8RN4 - chains B and C of the 5 polymer chains in the assembly; structure by electron microscopy, 2.87 A resolution.

Chain B:
Protein: RNA-directed RNA polymerase catalytic subunit
Organism: Influenza B virus (B/Memphis/13/2003)
Notes: EC 2.7.7.48
UniProt: Q5V8Y6 (Q5V8Y6_9INFB); residue numbers follow UniProt; this construct covers 1-752
Amino-acid sequence (752 residues; row label = number of the first residue in the row):
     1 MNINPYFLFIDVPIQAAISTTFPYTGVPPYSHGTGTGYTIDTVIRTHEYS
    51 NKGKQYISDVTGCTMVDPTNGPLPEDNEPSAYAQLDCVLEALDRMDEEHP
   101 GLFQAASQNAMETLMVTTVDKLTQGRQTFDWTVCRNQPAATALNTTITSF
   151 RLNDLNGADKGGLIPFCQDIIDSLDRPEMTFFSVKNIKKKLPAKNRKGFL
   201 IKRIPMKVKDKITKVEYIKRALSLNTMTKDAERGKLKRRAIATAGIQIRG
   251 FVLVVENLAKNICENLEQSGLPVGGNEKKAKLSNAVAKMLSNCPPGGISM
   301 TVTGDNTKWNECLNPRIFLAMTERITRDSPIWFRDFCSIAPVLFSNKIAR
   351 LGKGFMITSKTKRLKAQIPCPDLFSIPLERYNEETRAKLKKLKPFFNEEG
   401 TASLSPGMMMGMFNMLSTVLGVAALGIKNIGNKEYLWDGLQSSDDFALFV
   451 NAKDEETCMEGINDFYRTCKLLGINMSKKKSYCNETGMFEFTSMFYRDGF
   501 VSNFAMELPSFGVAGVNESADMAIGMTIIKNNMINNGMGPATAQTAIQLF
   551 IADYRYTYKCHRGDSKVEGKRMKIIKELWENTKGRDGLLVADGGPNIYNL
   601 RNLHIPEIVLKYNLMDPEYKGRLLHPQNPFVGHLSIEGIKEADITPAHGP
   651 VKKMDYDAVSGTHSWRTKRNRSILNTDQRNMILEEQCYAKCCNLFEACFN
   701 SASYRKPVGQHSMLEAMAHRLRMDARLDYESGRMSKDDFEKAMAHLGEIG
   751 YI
Unresolved in the structure: 190-200, 632-637, 644-651, 671-675
Bound ions: Mg2+ site 1: Gly304, Asp445; Mg2+ site 2: Ser442, Asp444

Chain C:
Protein: Polymerase basic protein 2
Organism: Influenza B virus (B/Memphis/13/2003)
UniProt: Q5V8X3 (Q5V8X3_9INFB); numbering as in UniProt (aligned over 1-770)
Amino-acid sequence (799 residues; numbered 1 to 799; the number before each row is that of its first residue):
     1 MTLAKIELLKQLLRDNEAKTVLKQTTVDQYNIIRKFNTSRIEKNPSLRMK
    51 WAMCSNFPLALTKGDMANRIPLEYKGIQLKTNAEDIGTKGQMCSIAAVTW
   101 WNTYGPIGDTEGFERVYESFFLRKMRLDNATWGRITFGPVERVRKRVLLN
   151 PLTKEMPPDEASNVIMEILFPKEAGIPRESTWIHRELIKEKREKLKGTMI
   201 TPIVLAYMLERELVARRRFLPVAGATSAEFIEMLHCLQGENWRQIYHPGG
   251 NKLTESRSQSMIVACRKIIRRSIVASNPLELAVEIANKTVIDTEPLKSCL
   301 AAIDGGDVACDIIRAALGLKIRQRQRFGRLELKRISGRGFKNDEEILIGN
   351 GTIQKIGIWDGEEEFHVRCGECRGILKKSKMKLEKLLINSAKKEDMRDLI
   401 ILCMVFSQDTRMFQGVRGEINFLNRAGQLLSPMYQLQRYFLNRSNDLFDQ
   451 WGYEESPKASELHGINESMNASDYTLKGVVVTRNVIDDFSSTETEKVSIT
   501 KNLSLIKRTGEVIMGANDVSELESQAQLMITYDTPKMWEMGTTKELVQNT
   551 YQWVLKNLVTLKAQFLLGKEDMFQWDAFEAFESIIPQKMAGQYSGFARAV
   601 LKQMRDQEVMKTDQFIKLLPFCFSPPKLRSNGEPYQFLKLVLKGGGENFI
   651 EVRKGSPLFSYNPQTEVLTICGRMMSLKGKIEDEERNRSMGNAVLAGFLV
   701 SGKYDPDLGDFKTIEELEKLKPGEKANILLYQGKPVKVVKRKRYSALSND
   751 ISQGIKRQRMTVESMGWALSGWSHPQFEKGGGSGGGSGGSAWSHPQFEK
Unresolved in the structure: 250-799
Differences from the reference sequence: expression tag (771-799)

Chain B / chain C interface:
Contacting residue pairs (211):
  Val119(B) - Ile32(C)  hydrophobic
  Asp120(B) - Asp28(C)
  Asp120(B) - Asn31(C)  hydrogen bond
  Asp120(B) - Ile32(C)
  Thr123(B) - Ile32(C)
  Thr123(B) - Lys35(C)
  Arg135(B) - Arg40(C)
  Gln137(B) - Thr38(C)
  Pro138(B) - Asn37(C)
  Ala140(B) - Ile32(C)
  Ala140(B) - Lys35(C)
  Thr141(B) - Phe36(C)
  Thr141(B) - Asn37(C)  hydrogen bond (side chain-backbone)
  Thr141(B) - Thr38(C)
  Leu143(B) - Ile32(C)  hydrophobic
  Asn144(B) - Phe36(C)
  Ile147(B) - Gln29(C)
  Arg151(B) - Gln24(C)
  Arg151(B) - Gln29(C)  hydrogen bond
  Asp159(B) - Thr26(C)
  Asp159(B) - Gln29(C)
  Asn276(B) - Arg144(C)  hydrogen bond (backbone-side chain)
  Asn276(B) - Pro221(C)
  Glu277(B) - Phe219(C)
  Ala280(B) - Arg144(C)
  Phe500(B) - Glu240(C)
  Val513(B) - Ser46(C)
  Val513(B) - Lys50(C)
  Ala514(B) - Pro45(C)
  Ala514(B) - Ser46(C)
  Gly515(B) - Pro45(C)
  Gly515(B) - Met49(C)
  Val516(B) - Met49(C)
  Lys530(B) - His235(C)
  Met533(B) - His235(C)
  Ile534(B) - Leu220(C)  hydrophobic
  Ile534(B) - His235(C)
  Asn535(B) - Arg218(C)  hydrogen bond
  Asp553(B) - Lys50(C)  salt bridge
  Tyr556(B) - Lys50(C)
  Thr557(B) - Lys50(C)  hydrogen bond
  Thr557(B) - Met53(C)
  Lys570(B) - Asn56(C)
  Lys570(B) - Ile77(C)
  Arg571(B) - Ile95(C)
  Arg571(B) - Thr99(C)  hydrogen bond
  Lys573(B) - Ile77(C)
  Ile574(B) - Ala96(C)
  Ile574(B) - Thr99(C)
  Ile574(B) - Trp100(C)
  Ile574(B) - Thr103(C)
  Ile575(B) - Thr99(C)
  Glu577(B) - Tyr74(C)  hydrogen bond
  Glu577(B) - Lys75(C)  salt bridge
  Glu577(B) - Tyr104(C)  hydrogen bond
  Leu578(B) - Thr103(C)
  Asn581(B) - Thr103(C)
  Asn581(B) - Tyr104(C)  hydrogen bond
  Asp592(B) - Asn102(C)  hydrogen bond
  Leu600(B) - His235(C)  hydrogen bond (backbone-side chain)
  Leu600(B) - Cys236(C)  hydrophobic
  Arg601(B) - Leu127(C)
  Arg601(B) - Trp132(C)
  Arg601(B) - Met233(C)
  Arg601(B) - His235(C)
  Arg601(B) - Cys236(C)
  Asn602(B) - Leu127(C)
  His604(B) - Arg123(C)  hydrogen bond (backbone-side chain)
  His604(B) - Glu232(C)
  His604(B) - Met233(C)
  His604(B) - His235(C)
  Ile605(B) - Leu127(C)  hydrophobic
  Pro606(B) - Phe120(C)  hydrophobic
  Val609(B) - Phe120(C)  hydrophobic
  Val609(B) - Phe121(C)  hydrophobic
  Val609(B) - Lys124(C)  hydrogen bond (backbone-side chain)
  Tyr612(B) - Thr110(C)
  Tyr612(B) - Phe113(C)
  Tyr612(B) - Phe121(C)  hydrophobic
  Tyr612(B) - Lys124(C)
  Asn613(B) - Lys124(C)  hydrogen bond
  Glu618(B) - Ile107(C)
  Tyr619(B) - Asn102(C)
  Gly621(B) - Gly108(C)
  Arg622(B) - Trp101(C)  hydrogen bond (backbone-side chain)
  Arg622(B) - Asn102(C)
  Arg622(B) - Thr103(C)  hydrogen bond (side chain-backbone)
  Arg622(B) - Gly105(C)  hydrogen bond (side chain-backbone)
  Arg622(B) - Ile107(C)
  Leu623(B) - Asn102(C)
  Leu624(B) - Thr110(C)
  Leu624(B) - Phe113(C)  hydrophobic
  His625(B) - Pro106(C)  hydrogen bond (side chain-backbone)
  His625(B) - Gly108(C)  hydrogen bond (side chain-backbone)
  Pro626(B) - Asp109(C)
  Pro626(B) - Met199(C)
  Asn628(B) - Trp101(C)
  Pro629(B) - Leu61(C)  hydrophobic
  Pro629(B) - Thr62(C)  hydrogen bond (backbone-side chain)
  Pro629(B) - Met66(C)  hydrophobic
  Pro629(B) - Ala67(C)  hydrophobic
  Pro629(B) - Ile70(C)  hydrophobic
  Pro629(B) - Trp101(C)
  Phe630(B) - Ile70(C)  hydrophobic
  Phe630(B) - Cys93(C)  hydrophobic
  Phe630(B) - Ala97(C)
  Phe630(B) - Val98(C)  hydrophobic
  Phe630(B) - Trp101(C)  hydrophobic
  Ile639(B) - Tyr207(C)  hydrophobic
  Lys640(B) - Tyr207(C)
  Lys640(B) - Glu210(C)  salt bridge
  Lys640(B) - Arg211(C)
  Tyr656(B) - Arg211(C)  hydrogen bond (backbone-side chain)
  Asp657(B) - Phe120(C)
  Asp657(B) - Arg211(C)  salt bridge
  Asp657(B) - Arg216(C)  salt bridge
  Ala658(B) - Phe120(C)
  Val659(B) - Phe113(C)  hydrophobic
  Val659(B) - Tyr117(C)
  Val659(B) - Phe120(C)  hydrophobic
  Ser660(B) - Phe113(C)
  Ser660(B) - Tyr117(C)  hydrogen bond (backbone-side chain)
  Thr662(B) - Val98(C)
  Thr662(B) - Trp101(C)
  Thr662(B) - Asn102(C)  hydrogen bond
  His663(B) - Asn102(C)  hydrogen bond
  Trp665(B) - Met49(C)  hydrophobic
  Trp665(B) - Leu59(C)  hydrophobic
  Trp665(B) - Val98(C)
  Arg666(B) - Ala60(C)
  Lys668(B) - Pro58(C)  hydrogen bond (backbone-backbone)
  Lys668(B) - Met92(C)
  Asn670(B) - Ile41(C)
  Glu684(B) - Phe36(C)
  Glu685(B) - Asn37(C)
  Glu685(B) - Ser39(C)
  Gln686(B) - Gly87(C)  hydrogen bond (side chain-backbone)
  Cys687(B) - Ala18(C)  hydrophobic
  Cys687(B) - Val21(C)  hydrophobic
  Tyr688(B) - Val21(C)  hydrophobic
  Tyr688(B) - Ile33(C)  hydrophobic
  Tyr688(B) - Phe36(C)  hydrophobic
  Ala689(B) - Arg34(C)
  Lys690(B) - Leu12(C)
  Cys691(B) - Leu12(C)  hydrophobic
  Cys691(B) - Val21(C)  hydrophobic
  Cys691(B) - Leu22(C)  hydrophobic
  Cys692(B) - Tyr30(C)  hydrophobic
  Cys692(B) - Ile33(C)  hydrophobic
  Cys692(B) - Arg34(C)
  Asn693(B) - Arg34(C)  hydrogen bond
  Leu694(B) - Leu9(C)  hydrophobic
  Leu694(B) - Leu12(C)  hydrophobic
  Phe695(B) - Tyr30(C)  hydrophobic
  Glu696(B) - Tyr30(C)  hydrogen bond
  Glu696(B) - Arg34(C)  salt bridge
  Ala697(B) - Lys5(C)  hydrogen bond (backbone-side chain)
  Phe699(B) - Glu173(C)
  Asn700(B) - Phe170(C)
  Asn700(B) - Glu173(C)  hydrogen bond (backbone-side chain)
  Ser701(B) - Met166(C)  hydrogen bond
  Ser701(B) - Phe170(C)
  Ser701(B) - Glu173(C)  hydrogen bond (backbone-side chain)
  Ser703(B) - Ile203(C)
  Tyr704(B) - Ser162(C)
  Tyr704(B) - Ile165(C)
  Tyr704(B) - Met166(C)  hydrophobic
  Tyr704(B) - Ala206(C)  hydrophobic
  Tyr704(B) - Glu210(C)
  Arg705(B) - Ser162(C)  hydrogen bond
  Arg705(B) - Met166(C)
  Lys706(B) - Asn31(C)
  Pro707(B) - Val27(C)  hydrophobic
  Pro707(B) - Tyr30(C)
  Pro707(B) - Asn31(C)  hydrogen bond (backbone-side chain)
  Val708(B) - Val27(C)
  Val708(B) - Asp28(C)
  Gly709(B) - Thr26(C)
  Gly709(B) - Val27(C)  hydrogen bond (backbone-backbone)
  Gly709(B) - Asp28(C)  hydrogen bond (backbone-backbone)
  Gln710(B) - Thr26(C)
  Gln710(B) - Asp28(C)
  His711(B) - Thr26(C)
  His711(B) - Val27(C)  hydrogen bond (backbone-backbone)
  Ser712(B) - Leu22(C)
  Ser712(B) - Lys23(C)
  Ser712(B) - Thr25(C)
  Met713(B) - Leu22(C)  hydrogen bond (backbone-backbone)
  Met713(B) - Thr25(C)  hydrogen bond (backbone-backbone)
  Leu714(B) - Leu9(C)  hydrophobic
  Leu714(B) - Leu13(C)  hydrophobic
  Leu714(B) - Leu22(C)
  Leu714(B) - Lys23(C)
  Met717(B) - Leu22(C)  hydrophobic
  Arg720(B) - Glu173(C)  salt bridge
  Leu721(B) - Thr2(C)
  Leu721(B) - Lys5(C)
  Leu721(B) - Ile6(C)  hydrophobic
  Leu721(B) - Leu9(C)  hydrophobic
  Asp724(B) - Thr2(C)
  Ala725(B) - Thr2(C)
  Leu727(B) - Lys172(C)
  Asp728(B) - Thr2(C)  hydrogen bond
  Asp738(B) - Leu3(C)
  Ala742(B) - Leu3(C)  hydrophobic
  Ala742(B) - Ile6(C)  hydrophobic
  His745(B) - Ile6(C)
  His745(B) - Glu7(C)  salt bridge
  His745(B) - Lys10(C)
  Ile749(B) - Leu9(C)  hydrophobic
  Ile749(B) - Leu13(C)  hydrophobic
Also at the interface, not in a pair above, chain B (133 interface residues in all): Gln124, Asn136, Thr145, Ala158, Gly161, Lys279, Asn517, Pro540, Tyr558, Lys559, Leu603, Leu610, Pro617, Lys620, Gln627, Val631, Lys653, Asp655, Thr667, Met681, Ala702, Ala716, Leu746
Also at the interface, not in a pair above, chain C (106 interface residues in all): Leu8, Glu17, Phe57, Glu114, Asn163, Val204, Leu234, Trp242

Summary:
The interface between chain B and chain C involves 133 residues on one side and 106 on the other, with 41
hydrogen bonds and 8 salt bridges. Among the polar pairs are Asp553(B)-Lys50(C), Glu577(B)-Lys75(C) and
Lys640(B)-Glu210(C). Gly304(B) and Asp445(B) coordinate Mg2+ site 1.
Here chain B is RNA-directed RNA polymerase catalytic subunit and chain C is Polymerase basic protein 2, both
from Influenza B virus (B/Memphis/13/2003). Entry 8RN4 (Pseudo-symmetrical influenza B polymerase apo-dimer,
ENDO(T) moiety (from "Influenza B polymerase pseudo-symmetrical dimer" | Local refinement)) was determined by
electron microscopy (same publication as 8RN1, 8RN2, 8RN3, 8RN5, 8RN6, 8RN7 and 5 further entries).
